6ATJ - chain A; structure by X-ray diffraction, 2.00 A resolution.

# Chain A
Molecule: Peroxidase C1A
Organism: Armoracia rusticana
Notes: EC 1.11.1.7
Reference sequence: P00433 (PER1A_ARMRU); residues 1-308 here correspond to UniProt positions 31-338 (UniProt number = residue number + 30)
Chain sequence (308 residues; row label = number of the first residue in the row):
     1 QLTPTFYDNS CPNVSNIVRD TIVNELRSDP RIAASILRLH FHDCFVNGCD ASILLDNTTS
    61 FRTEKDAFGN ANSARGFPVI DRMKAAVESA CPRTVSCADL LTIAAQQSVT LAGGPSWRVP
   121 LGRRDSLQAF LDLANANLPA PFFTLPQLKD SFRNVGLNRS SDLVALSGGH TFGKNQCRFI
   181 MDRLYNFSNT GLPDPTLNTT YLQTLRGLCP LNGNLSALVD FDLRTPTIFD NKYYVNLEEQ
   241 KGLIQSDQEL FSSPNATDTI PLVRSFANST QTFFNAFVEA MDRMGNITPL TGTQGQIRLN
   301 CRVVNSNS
Unresolved in the structure: 307-308
Disulfides: C11-C91, C44-C49, C97-C301, C177-C209
Ion coordination: Ca2+ site 1: D43, V46, G48, D50, S52; heme Fe: H170 (together with ferulic acid); Ca2+ site 2: T171, D222, T225, I228, D230
Residues lining bound ligands:
  - ferulic acid (FER; 3-(4-hydroxy-3-methoxyphenyl)-2-propenoic acid): R38, F41, H42, F68, G69, S73, L138, P139, A140, P141, F142, R178, F179
  - heme (HEM): R31, A34, S35, L37, R38, F41, N72, S73, R75, P139, A140, P141, L148, F152, L163, L166, S167, G169, H170, F172, G173, K174, N175, Q176, F179, F221, I244, S246, F277, M281
UniProt features mapped onto this chain:
  - active site: H42 (Proton acceptor)
  - binding site (Ca(2+)): D43, V46, G48, D50, S52, E64, T171, D222, T225, D230
  - binding site (substrate): P139
  - binding site (heme b): H170
  - site: R38 (Transition state stabilizer)
  - modified residue: Q1 (Pyrrolidone carboxylic acid)
  - glycosylation (N-linked (GlcNAc...) asparagine): N13, N57, N158, N186, N198, N214, N255, N268

# In short
Chain A binds heme and ferulic acid. D43, V46, G48, D50 and S52 form the Ca2+ site 1. UniProt lists
active-site residue H42, 10 Ca2+-binding residues, substrate-binding residue P139 and heme b-binding residue
H170.
Chain A is Peroxidase C1A (Armoracia rusticana); the structure, Recombinant horseradish peroxidase C complex
with ferulic acid, was determined by X-ray diffraction together with 7ATJ from the same study.
